Entry 7YR1 (electron microscopy, 3.62 A resolution); this record covers chains B and C of the 9 polymer chains in the assembly.

# Chain B (and C)
Name: Spike glycoprotein
Organism: Severe acute respiratory syndrome coronavirus 2
Notes: chain C of this document is another copy of the same molecule, construct and numbering; everything in this record applies to it too
Reference sequence: P0DTC2 (SPIKE_SARS2); aligned to UniProt positions 1-1270 over residues 4-1273 (the alignment contains insertions or deletions, so no single offset holds)
Sequence (1270 residues; each row starts with the number of its first residue):
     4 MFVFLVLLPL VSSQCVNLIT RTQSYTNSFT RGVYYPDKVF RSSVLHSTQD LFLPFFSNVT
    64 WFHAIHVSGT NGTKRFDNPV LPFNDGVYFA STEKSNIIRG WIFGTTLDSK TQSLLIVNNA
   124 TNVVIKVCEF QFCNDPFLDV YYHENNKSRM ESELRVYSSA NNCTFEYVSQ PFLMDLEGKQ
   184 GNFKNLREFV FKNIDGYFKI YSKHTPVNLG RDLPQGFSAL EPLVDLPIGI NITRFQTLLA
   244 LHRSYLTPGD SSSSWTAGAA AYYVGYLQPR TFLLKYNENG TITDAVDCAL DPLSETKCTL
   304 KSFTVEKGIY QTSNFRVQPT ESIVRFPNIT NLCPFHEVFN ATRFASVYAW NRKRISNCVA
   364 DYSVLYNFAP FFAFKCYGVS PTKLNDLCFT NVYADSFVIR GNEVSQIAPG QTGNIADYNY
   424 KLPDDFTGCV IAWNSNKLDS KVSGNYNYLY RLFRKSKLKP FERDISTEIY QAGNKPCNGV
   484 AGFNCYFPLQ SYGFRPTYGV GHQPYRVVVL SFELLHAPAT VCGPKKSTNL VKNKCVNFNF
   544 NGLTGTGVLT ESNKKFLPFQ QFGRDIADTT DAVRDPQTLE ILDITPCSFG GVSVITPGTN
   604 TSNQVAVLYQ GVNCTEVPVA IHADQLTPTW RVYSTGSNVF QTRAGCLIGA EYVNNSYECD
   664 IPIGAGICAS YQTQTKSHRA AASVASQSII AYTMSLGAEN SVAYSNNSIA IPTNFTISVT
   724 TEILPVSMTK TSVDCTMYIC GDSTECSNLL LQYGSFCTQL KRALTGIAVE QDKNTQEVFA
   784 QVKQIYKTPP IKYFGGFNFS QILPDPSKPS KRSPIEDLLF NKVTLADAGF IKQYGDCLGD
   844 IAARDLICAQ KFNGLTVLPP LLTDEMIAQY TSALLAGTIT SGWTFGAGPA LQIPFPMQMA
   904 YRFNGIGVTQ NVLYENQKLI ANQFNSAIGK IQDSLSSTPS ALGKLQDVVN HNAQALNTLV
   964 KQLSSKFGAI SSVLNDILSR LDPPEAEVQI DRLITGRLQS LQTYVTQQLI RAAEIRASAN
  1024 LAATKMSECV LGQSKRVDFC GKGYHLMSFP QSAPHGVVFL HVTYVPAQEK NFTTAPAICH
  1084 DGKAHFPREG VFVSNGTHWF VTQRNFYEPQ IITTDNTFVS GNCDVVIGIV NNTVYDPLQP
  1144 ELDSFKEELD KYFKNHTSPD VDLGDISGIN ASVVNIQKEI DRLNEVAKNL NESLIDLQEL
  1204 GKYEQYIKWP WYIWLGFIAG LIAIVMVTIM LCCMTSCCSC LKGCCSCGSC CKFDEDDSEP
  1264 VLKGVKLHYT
Unresolved in the structure: 4-24, 68-78, 137-160, 179-186, 247-263, 624-631, 678-688, 837-848, 1141-1273
Differences from the reference sequence: variant I22 (Thr19 in P0DTC2), S27 (Ala in P0DTC2), D142 (Gly in P0DTC2), E147 (Lys in P0DTC2), R152 (Trp in P0DTC2), L157 (Phe in P0DTC2), V210 (Ile in P0DTC2), G213 (Val in P0DTC2), S257 (Gly in P0DTC2), H339 (Gly in P0DTC2), F371 (Ser in P0DTC2), P373 (Ser in P0DTC2), F375 (Ser in P0DTC2), A376 (Thr in P0DTC2), N405 (Asp in P0DTC2), S408 (Arg in P0DTC2), N417 (Lys in P0DTC2), K440 (Asn in P0DTC2), S446 (Gly in P0DTC2), K460 (Asn in P0DTC2), N477 (Ser in P0DTC2), K478 (Thr in P0DTC2), A484 (Glu in P0DTC2), R498 (Gln in P0DTC2), Y501 (Asn in P0DTC2), H505 (Tyr in P0DTC2), G614 (Asp in P0DTC2), Y655 (His in P0DTC2), K679 (Asn in P0DTC2), H681 (Pro in P0DTC2), K764 (Asn in P0DTC2), Y796 (Asp in P0DTC2), H954 (Gln in P0DTC2), K969 (Asn in P0DTC2); engineered mutation A683 (Arg in P0DTC2), A685 (Arg in P0DTC2), P817 (Phe in P0DTC2), P892 (Ala in P0DTC2), P899 (Ala in P0DTC2), P942 (Ala in P0DTC2), P986 (Lys in P0DTC2), P987 (Val in P0DTC2)
Curated features (UniProtKB/Swiss-Prot):
  - lipidation (S-palmitoyl cysteine): C1243, C1250, C1253
  - glycosylation (N-linked (GlcNAc...) asparagine): N20 (complex), N125 (hybrid), N334 (complex), N606 (hybrid)
Disulfide bonds: C131-C166, C291-C301, C336-C361, C379-C432, C391-C525, C480-C488, C617-C649, C662-C671, C738-C760, C743-C749, C1032-C1043, C1082-C1126
Covalent attachments: N-acetylglucosamine (NAG) linked to N61, N122, N165, N234, N282, N331, N343, N603, N616, N657, N709, N717, N801, N1074, N1098, N1134
From the paper describing this entry:
  - post-translational modification sites: N343

# Interface between chain B and chain C
Contacting residue pairs (104):
  N317(B) - D737(C)  hydrogen bond
  G381(B) - L984(C)
  V382(B) - R983(C)
  S383(B) - R983(C)
  K386(B) - L981(C)
  K386(B) - L984(C)  hydrogen bond (side chain-backbone)
  K386(B) - D985(C)
  N394(B) - Y200(C)  hydrogen bond
  K460(B) - T385(C)
  L517(B) - R983(C)
  K558(B) - N282(C)
  F559(B) - F43(C)  hydrophobic
  F562(B) - Y38(C)  hydrophobic
  F562(B) - K41(C)
  Q563(B) - V42(C)  hydrogen bond (side chain-backbone)
  Q563(B) - F43(C)
  F565(B) - V42(C)
  F565(B) - F43(C)  hydrogen bond (backbone-backbone)
  G566(B) - F43(C)
  R567(B) - F43(C)  hydrogen bond (backbone-backbone)
  I569(B) - Q853(C)
  I569(B) - V963(C)  hydrophobic
  A570(B) - V963(C)
  A570(B) - S967(C)
  D571(B) - S975(C)
  P589(B) - F855(C)  hydrophobic
  F592(B) - M740(C)  hydrophobic
  F592(B) - F855(C)
  N616(B) - I834(C)
  R646(B) - F833(C)
  P665(B) - L864(C)  hydrophobic
  A668(B) - P863(C)  hydrogen bond (backbone-backbone)
  A668(B) - L864(C)
  A668(B) - T866(C)
  G669(B) - L864(C)  hydrogen bond (backbone-backbone)
  G669(B) - T866(C)
  M697(B) - L864(C)  hydrophobic
  M697(B) - L865(C)  hydrophobic
  L699(B) - I788(C)  hydrophobic
  L699(B) - M869(C)  hydrophobic
  L699(B) - Q872(C)
  L699(B) - Y873(C)
  A701(B) - Q787(C)
  A701(B) - I788(C)  hydrogen bond (backbone-backbone)
  E702(B) - I788(C)
  E702(B) - K790(C)
  N703(B) - I788(C)  hydrogen bond (backbone-backbone)
  N703(B) - Y789(C)
  N703(B) - K790(C)  hydrogen bond (backbone-backbone)
  S704(B) - K790(C)
  V705(B) - Y789(C)  hydrophobic
  V705(B) - T883(C)
  A706(B) - Q895(C)
  Y707(B) - Y796(C)
  Y707(B) - F797(C)
  Y707(B) - T883(C)
  Y707(B) - P897(C)  hydrophobic
  Y707(B) - F898(C)
  S708(B) - P897(C)
  N709(B) - P897(C)
  S711(B) - Q895(C)  hydrogen bond
  S711(B) - P897(C)
  I712(B) - Q895(C)
  I712(B) - I896(C)  hydrophobic
  A713(B) - L894(C)
  A713(B) - Q895(C)
  P715(B) - L894(C)
  Q957(B) - R765(C)
  Q965(B) - Y756(C)
  Q965(B) - S758(C)
  S968(B) - G757(C)
  F970(B) - Q755(C)  hydrogen bond (backbone-backbone)
  G971(B) - Q755(C)
  Q1002(B) - Q1002(C)
  E1017(B) - R1019(C)  salt bridge
  R1039(B) - T1027(C)
  R1039(B) - E1031(C)  salt bridge
  R1039(B) - R1039(C)
  V1040(B) - S1030(C)
  V1040(B) - L1034(C)
  D1041(B) - Q784(C)
  D1041(B) - S1030(C)
  K1045(B) - K786(C)
  K1045(B) - G889(C)
  K1045(B) - A890(C)  hydrogen bond (side chain-backbone)
  K1045(B) - G891(C)
  Y1047(B) - A890(C)  hydrophobic
  P1069(B) - P892(C)
  E1072(B) - P892(C)
  E1072(B) - L894(C)
  T1077(B) - M900(C)
  P1079(B) - M900(C)
  P1079(B) - Y917(C)
  F1089(B) - Q913(C)
  F1089(B) - Y917(C)  hydrophobic
  P1090(B) - Q913(C)
  E1092(B) - N907(C)
  V1094(B) - Y904(C)
  R1107(B) - Y904(C)  hydrogen bond
  S1123(B) - N914(C)  hydrogen bond
  S1123(B) - E918(C)
  V1128(B) - E918(C)
  V1129(B) - Y917(C)
  I1130(B) - Q920(C)
Other interface residues (no listed pair), chain B (89 interface residues in all): L390, A520, T547, T549, K557, L560, Q564, D568, T572, Q613, G614, V615, A647, I666, G667, G700, K969, S1003, T1006, I1013, G1046, V1068, A1078, F1121
Other interface residues (no listed pair), chain C (78 interface residues in all): E224, P225, D745, F759, I850, L861, P862, K964, L966, N978, S982, Q1005, L1012

# Overview
89 residues of chain B and 78 residues of chain C are in contact, with 16 hydrogen bonds and 2 salt bridges.
Among the polar pairs are E1017(B)-R1019(C), R1039(B)-E1031(C) and N317(B)-D737(C). N-acetylglucosamine is
covalently linked to N61(B), N122(B), N165(B), N234(B), N282(B) and N331(B) and 10 more. The paper reports a
modification site at N343(B).
Both chains are Spike glycoprotein (Severe acute respiratory syndrome coronavirus 2). Entry 7YR1 (SARS-CoV-2
BA.2.75 S Trimer in complex with XG2v024) was determined by electron microscopy together with 7YR2 and 7YR3
from the same study.
